Entry 9CUW (X-ray diffraction, 1.53 A resolution); this record covers chain A.

== Chain A ==
Protein: Histone-lysine N-methyltransferase SETDB1
Organism: Homo sapiens
Notes: EC 2.1.1.43
UniProtKB: Q15047 (SETB1_HUMAN); numbering as in UniProt (aligned over 196-403)
Sequence (225 residues; numbered 179 to 403; the number before each row is that of its first residue):
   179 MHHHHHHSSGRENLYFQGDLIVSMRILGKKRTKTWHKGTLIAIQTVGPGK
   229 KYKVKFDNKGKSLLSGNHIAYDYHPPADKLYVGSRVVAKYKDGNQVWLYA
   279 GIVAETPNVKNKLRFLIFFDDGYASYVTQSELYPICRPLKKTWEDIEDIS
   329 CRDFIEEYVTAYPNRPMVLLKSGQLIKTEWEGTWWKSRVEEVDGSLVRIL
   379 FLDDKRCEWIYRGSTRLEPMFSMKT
Unresolved in the structure: 179-189, 402-403
Covalent attachments: compound A1AZ6 linked to Cys385
Differences from the reference sequence: initiating methionine (179); expression tag (180-195)
Small-molecule neighbours: A1AZ6 ((2E)-4-(dimethylamino)-N-(4-{[6-(dimethylamino)hexyl]amino}-2-{[5-(dimethylamino)pentyl]amino}quinazolin-6-yl)but-2-enamide): Tyr268, Asp270, Tyr277, Phe297, Asp299, Tyr301, Trp358, Trp363, Arg376, Leu378, Phe379, Asp381, Asp382, Lys383, Arg384, Glu386
From the paper describing this entry:
  - binding site for A1AZ6: Arg384, Cys385
  - mutagenesis - C385A: decreased binding to A1AZ6

== In short ==
Compound A1AZ6 is covalently linked to Cys385. From the paper: a binding site for A1AZ6 at Arg384 and Cys385;
C385A reduces binding to A1AZ6.
Chain A is Histone-lysine N-methyltransferase SETDB1 (Homo sapiens); the structure, Crystal Structure of
SETDB1 Tudor domain in complex with UNC100013, was determined by X-ray diffraction (same publication as 9CUX).
